4JFI - chain A; structure by X-ray diffraction, 1.05 A resolution.

# Chain A
Name: Peptidyl-prolyl cis-trans isomerase FKBP5
Organism: Homo sapiens
Notes: EC 5.2.1.8
UniProtKB: Q13451 (FKBP5_HUMAN); residue numbers follow UniProt; this construct covers 16-139
Amino-acid sequence (127 residues; row label = number of the first residue in the row):
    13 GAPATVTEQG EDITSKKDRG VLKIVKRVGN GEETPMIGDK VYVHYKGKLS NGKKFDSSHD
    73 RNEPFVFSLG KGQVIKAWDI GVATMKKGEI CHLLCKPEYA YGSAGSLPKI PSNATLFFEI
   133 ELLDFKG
Differences from the reference sequence: expression tag (13-15); engineered mutation Thr19 (Ala in Q13451)
Residues lining bound ligands: 1KT (1-[(9S,13R,13aR)-1,3-dimethoxy-8-oxo-5,8,9,10,11,12,13,13a-octahydro-6H-9,13-epiminoazocino[2,1-a]isoquinolin-14-yl]-2-(3,4,5-trimethoxyphenyl)ethane-1,2-dione): Tyr57, Phe67, Asp68, Arg73, Phe77, Gln85, Val86, Ile87, Trp90, Tyr113, Ser118, Lys121, Phe130
UniProt features mapped onto this chain:
  - modified residue: Lys28 (N6-acetyllysine)
  - mutagenesis: Lys28 (K28Q: Mimics acetylation; impaired interaction with AKT1 and PHLPP1; when associated with Q-155; K28R: Decreased acetylation; promotes interaction with AKT1 and PHLPP1; when associated with R-155)

# Overview
Ligands of chain A: compound 1KT. Curated annotation (UniProt) lists one mutagenesis site.
Chain A is Peptidyl-prolyl cis-trans isomerase FKBP5 (Homo sapiens); the structure, Increasing the Efficiency
Efficiency of Ligands for the FK506-Binding Protein 51 by Conformational Control: Complex of ..., was
determined by X-ray diffraction together with 4JFJ, 4JFK, 4JFL and 4JFM from the same study.
